7ZYJ - chains I and J of the 28 polymer chains in the assembly; structure by electron microscopy, 2.70 A resolution.

# Chain I
Protein: Proteasome subunit beta
From: Leishmania tarentolae
UniProt: A0A640KUX2 (A0A640KUX2_LEITA); residue numbers follow UniProt; this construct covers 30-254
Amino-acid sequence (225 residues; row label = number of the first residue in the row):
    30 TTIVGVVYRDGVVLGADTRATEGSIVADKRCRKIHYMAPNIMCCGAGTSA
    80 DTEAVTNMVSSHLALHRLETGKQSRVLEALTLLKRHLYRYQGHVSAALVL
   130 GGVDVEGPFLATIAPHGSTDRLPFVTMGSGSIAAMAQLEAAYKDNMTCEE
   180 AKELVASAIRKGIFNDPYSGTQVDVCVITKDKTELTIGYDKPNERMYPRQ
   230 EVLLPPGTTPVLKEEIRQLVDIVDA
Disordered / not traced: 249-254

# Chain J
Protein: Proteasome subunit beta
From: Leishmania tarentolae
UniProt: A0A640KQX8 (A0A640KQX8_LEITA); numbering as in UniProt (aligned over 1-205)
Amino-acid sequence (205 residues; row label = number of the first residue in the row):
     1 MSIMAYSGGSVMAMAGKECFVIISDNRLGEQLKTISTEVPKLHVVNDSIV
    51 YGLTGLRTDQQTFANKVQFRTEMYKLREERDITGKAFAAMITSMLYEARF
   101 GPWFVEPVIGSIDKSTGEVYLCATDLIGAPCEPEDYVCAGTAAESLHGMC
   151 EALWRPGMSPEELFEIAAQAMLSACDRDSLSGYGAVAMIVTKDKVTTRLI
   201 KGRKD
Disordered / not traced: 1

# Interface between chain I and chain J
Contacting residue pairs (49):
  Asp57(I) with Cys131(J)
  Lys58(I) with Glu151(J), salt bridge
  Thr77(I) with Arg99(J); Ile127(J)
  Ala79(I) with Tyr96(J); Ile127(J), hydrophobic; Ala129(J)
  Asp80(I) with Tyr96(J), hydrogen bond; Arg99(J), salt bridge
  Ala83(I) with Tyr96(J)
  Arg228(I) with Glu151(J), hydrogen bond (side chain-backbone); Ala152(J); Trp154(J), hydrogen bond (side chain-backbone)
  Glu230(I) with Arg155(J)
  Leu232(I) with Arg155(J)
  Leu233(I) with Ile166(J), hydrophobic; Gln169(J)
  Pro234(I) with Glu165(J)
  Pro235(I) with Glu161(J); Glu165(J)
  Gly236(I) with Glu165(J), hydrogen bond (backbone-side chain)
  Thr237(I) with Glu165(J)
  Thr238(I) with Phe164(J); Glu165(J), hydrogen bond; Ala168(J); Gln169(J)
  Pro239(I) with Ile200(J); Lys201(J), hydrogen bond (backbone-backbone)
  Val240(I) with Leu199(J)
  Leu241(I) with Leu199(J), hydrogen bond (backbone-backbone); Lys201(J)
  Lys242(I) with Arg198(J); Leu199(J), hydrogen bond (backbone-backbone)
  Glu243(I) with Thr196(J); Thr197(J); Arg198(J), salt bridge
  Glu244(I) with Thr196(J); Thr197(J), hydrogen bond (backbone-backbone)
  Ile245(I) with Lys194(J); Val195(J); Thr196(J)
  Arg246(I) with Lys194(J); Val195(J), hydrogen bond (backbone-backbone)
  Gln247(I) with Asp193(J); Lys194(J)
  Leu248(I) with Asp47(J); Lys114(J); Asp193(J), hydrogen bond (backbone-backbone); Val195(J), hydrophobic
Other interface residues (no listed pair), chain I (32 interface residues in all): Glu51, Ile54, Ala56, Ser78, Tyr119, His122, Val123
Other interface residues (no listed pair), chain J (33 interface residues in all): Phe100, Asp125, Glu132, Glu144, His147, Leu153, Glu162

# Summary
Chain I and chain J form an interface of 32 and 33 residues respectively; the contacts include 11 hydrogen
bonds and 3 salt bridges. Among the polar pairs are Lys58(I)-Glu151(J), Asp80(I)-Arg99(J) and
Glu243(I)-Arg198(J).
Chain I is Proteasome subunit beta and chain J is Proteasome subunit beta, both from Leishmania tarentolae;
the structure, Leishmania tarentolae proteasome 20S subunit in complex with compound 2, was determined by
electron microscopy.
